PDB entry 2XG8 | X-ray diffraction, 3.20 A resolution | chains D and E of the 6 polymer chains in the assembly

# Chain D (and E)
Molecule: PIPX
Source organism: Synechococcus elongatus
Notes: chain E of this document is another copy of the same molecule, construct and numbering; everything in this record applies to it too
UniProt: Q7X386 (Q7X386_SYNE7); aligned to UniProt positions 1-88 over residues 2-89 (the alignment contains insertions or deletions, so no single offset holds)
Sequence (89 residues; each row starts with the number of its first residue):
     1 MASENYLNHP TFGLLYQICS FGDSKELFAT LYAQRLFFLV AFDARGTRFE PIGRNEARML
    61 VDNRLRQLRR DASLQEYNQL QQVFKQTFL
Disordered / not traced: 1-2

# Interface between chain D and chain E
Contacting residue pairs (7; chain D residue first):
  L7(D) - P10(E)
  L7(D) - T11(E)
  N8(D) - P10(E)  hydrogen bond (backbone-backbone)
  A44(D) - F49(E)
  R45(D) - R48(E)
  R45(D) - F49(E)  hydrogen bond (backbone-backbone)
  G46(D) - F49(E)
Also at the interface, not in a pair above, chain D (7 interface residues in all): Y6, T47
Also at the interface, not in a pair above, chain E (5 interface residues in all): E50

# Overview
The interface between chain D and chain E involves 7 residues on one side and 5 on the other; the contacts
include 2 hydrogen bonds. The backbones hydrogen-bond at N8(D)-P10(E) and R45(D)-F49(E).
Both chains are PIPX (Synechococcus elongatus). Entry 2XG8 (Structural basis of gene regulation by protein
PII: The crystal complex of PII and PipX from ...) was determined by X-ray diffraction together with 2XGX,
2XHK, 2XKO and 2XKP from the same study.
